Entry 5LFK (X-ray diffraction, 3.09 A resolution); this record covers chains A and B.

Chain A:
Name: Sensor histidine kinase CpxA
Organism: Escherichia coli
Notes: EC 2.7.13.3
UniProtKB: P0AE82 (CPXA_ECOLI); residues 188-457 here = UniProt positions 188-457
Amino-acid sequence (298 residues; numbered 160 to 457; the number before each row is that of its first residue):
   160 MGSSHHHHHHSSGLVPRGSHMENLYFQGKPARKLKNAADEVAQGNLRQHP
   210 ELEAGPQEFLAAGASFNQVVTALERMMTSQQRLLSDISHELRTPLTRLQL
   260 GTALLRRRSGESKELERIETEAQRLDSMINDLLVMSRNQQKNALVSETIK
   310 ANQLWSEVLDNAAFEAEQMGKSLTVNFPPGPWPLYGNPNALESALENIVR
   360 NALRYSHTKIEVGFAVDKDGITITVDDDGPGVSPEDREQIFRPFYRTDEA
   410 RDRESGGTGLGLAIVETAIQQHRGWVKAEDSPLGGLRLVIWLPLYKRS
Unresolved in the structure: 160-212, 456-457
Differences from the reference sequence: initiating methionine (160); expression tag (161-187); engineered mutation Val228 (Met in P0AE82)
Small-molecule neighbours: ATP (adenosine-5'-triphosphate): Asn360, Ala361, Tyr364, Asp386, Pro389, Gly390, Val391, Ile399, Tyr404, Arg405, Thr406, Ala409, Gly416, Thr417, Gly418, Leu419, Gly420, Leu421, Ala422, Leu445
Curated features (UniProtKB/Swiss-Prot):
  - active site: His248 (Nucleophile)
  - binding site (ATP): His248 to Arg251, Arg359 to Tyr364, Asp386, Arg405, Thr406, Gly416 to Leu421
  - modified residue: His248 (Phosphohistidine)
  - mutagenesis: Ala197 (A197V: Slight decrease in response to excess periplasmic protein), Asn204 (N204Y: 80% decrease in response to excess periplasmic protein), Gly222 (G222D: 90% decrease in response to excess periplasmic protein; G222R: 75% decrease in response to excess periplasmic protein), Thr252 (T252P: In cpxA101; a cpxA gain of function mutant, decreased autophosphorylation, decreased phosphotransfer to CpxR, loss of phosphatase activity, responds to periplasmic protein overproduction), Asn356 (N356Y: Nearly complete loss of response to excess periplasmic protein)

Chain B:
Name: Sensor histidine kinase CpxA
Organism: Escherichia coli
Notes: EC 2.7.13.3
UniProtKB: P0AE82 (CPXA_ECOLI); numbering as in UniProt (aligned over 188-457)
Amino-acid sequence (298 residues; each row starts with the number of its first residue):
   160 MGSSHHHHHHSSGLVPRGSHMENLYFQGKPARKLKNAADEVAQGNLRQHP
   210 ELEAGPQEFLAAGASFNQVVTALERMMTSQQRLLSDISHELRTPLTRLQL
   260 GTALLRRRSGESKELERIETEAQRLDSMINDLLVMSRNQQKNALVSETIK
   310 ANQLWSEVLDNAAFEAEQMGKSLTVNFPPGPWPLYGNPNALESALENIVR
   360 NALRYSHTKIEVGFAVDKDGITITVDDDGPGVSPEDREQIFRPFYRTDEA
   410 RDRESGGTGLGLAIVETAIQQHRGWVKAEDSPLGGLRLVIWLPLYKRS
Unresolved in the structure: 160-215, 299-302, 456-457
Differences from the reference sequence: initiating methionine (160); expression tag (161-187); engineered mutation Val228 (Met in P0AE82)
Modified positions: His248 (N1-phosphonohistidine; NEP)
Bound ions: Mg2+: Asn360 (together with ATP)
Small-molecule neighbours: ATP (adenosine-5'-triphosphate): Asn360, Ala361, Arg363, Tyr364, Asp386, Pro389, Gly390, Val391, Ile399, Tyr404, Arg405, Thr406, Ala409, Arg412, Gly416, Thr417, Gly418, Leu419, Gly420, Leu421, Ala422, Leu445, Leu447
Curated features (UniProtKB/Swiss-Prot):
  - active site: His248 (Nucleophile)
  - binding site (ATP): His248 to Arg251, Arg359 to Tyr364, Asp386, Arg405, Thr406, Gly416 to Leu421
  - modified residue: His248 (Phosphohistidine)
  - mutagenesis: Ala197 (A197V: Slight decrease in response to excess periplasmic protein), Asn204 (N204Y: 80% decrease in response to excess periplasmic protein), Gly222 (G222D: 90% decrease in response to excess periplasmic protein; G222R: 75% decrease in response to excess periplasmic protein), Thr252 (T252P: In cpxA101; a cpxA gain of function mutant, decreased autophosphorylation, decreased phosphotransfer to CpxR, loss of phosphatase activity, responds to periplasmic protein overproduction), Asn356 (N356Y: Nearly complete loss of response to excess periplasmic protein)

Interface between chain A and chain B:
Pairs across the interface (107; chain A residue first):
  Ala213(A) - Gln298(B)
  Gly214(A) - Gln298(B)  hydrogen bond (backbone-side chain)
  Pro215(A) - Met236(B)
  Gln216(A) - Met236(B)
  Leu219(A) - Phe218(B)  hydrophobic
  Leu219(A) - Leu232(B)  hydrophobic
  Phe225(A) - Glu217(B)
  Phe225(A) - Phe218(B)  hydrophobic
  Val228(A) - Phe218(B)  hydrophobic
  Leu232(A) - Met235(B)  hydrophobic
  Met235(A) - Met236(B)
  Met235(A) - Gln298(B)
  Gln239(A) - Gln239(B)
  Gln239(A) - Gln240(B)
  Gln239(A) - Leu243(B)
  Gln239(A) - Ser295(B)
  Gln240(A) - Gln239(B)
  Leu242(A) - Leu243(B)  hydrophobic
  Leu242(A) - Met294(B)
  Leu242(A) - Ser295(B)
  Leu243(A) - Leu291(B)  hydrophobic
  Ser244(A) - Leu419(B)
  Asp245(A) - Ile423(B)
  Ile246(A) - Met287(B)
  Ile246(A) - Leu291(B)  hydrophobic
  His248(A) - Asn356(B)
  His248(A) - Thr417(B)
  His248(A) - Leu419(B)
  His248(A) - Gly420(B)
  His248(A) - Ile423(B)
  Glu249(A) - Met287(B)
  Glu249(A) - Ser352(B)  hydrogen bond
  Glu249(A) - Asn356(B)  hydrogen bond
  Glu249(A) - Ile423(B)
  Leu250(A) - Leu284(B)
  Leu250(A) - Met287(B)
  Thr252(A) - Glu355(B)
  Thr252(A) - Arg359(B)  hydrogen bond
  Pro253(A) - Glu280(B)
  Pro253(A) - Arg283(B)
  Pro253(A) - Leu284(B)  hydrophobic
  Leu254(A) - Leu284(B)  hydrophobic
  Arg256(A) - Arg276(B)
  Arg256(A) - Glu280(B)  salt bridge
  Arg256(A) - Arg283(B)
  Arg256(A) - Asn320(B)
  Arg256(A) - Glu355(B)  salt bridge
  Leu257(A) - Leu257(B)  hydrophobic
  Leu257(A) - Ile277(B)  hydrophobic
  Leu257(A) - Glu280(B)
  Leu257(A) - Ala281(B)
  Leu259(A) - Gln327(B)
  Gly260(A) - Glu273(B)
  Gly260(A) - Ile277(B)
  Thr261(A) - Ile277(B)
  Leu263(A) - Glu273(B)
  Leu263(A) - Gln327(B)
  Leu264(A) - Leu264(B)  hydrophobic
  Leu264(A) - Glu273(B)
  Arg267(A) - Glu273(B)  salt bridge
  Ser271(A) - Arg267(B)  hydrogen bond
  Glu273(A) - Gly260(B)
  Glu273(A) - Leu263(B)
  Glu273(A) - Leu264(B)
  Glu273(A) - Arg267(B)  salt bridge
  Arg276(A) - Arg256(B)
  Ile277(A) - Leu257(B)
  Ile277(A) - Gly260(B)
  Ile277(A) - Thr261(B)
  Ile277(A) - Ile277(B)  hydrophobic
  Glu280(A) - Pro253(B)
  Glu280(A) - Arg256(B)
  Glu280(A) - Leu257(B)
  Ala281(A) - Leu257(B)
  Leu284(A) - Leu250(B)
  Leu284(A) - Pro253(B)  hydrophobic
  Leu284(A) - Leu254(B)  hydrophobic
  Met287(A) - Glu249(B)
  Met287(A) - Leu250(B)  hydrophobic
  Leu291(A) - Ile246(B)  hydrophobic
  Arg296(A) - Phe403(B)
  Gln299(A) - Phe403(B)
  Lys377(A) - Ala220(B)
  Asp378(A) - Ala220(B)
  Asp378(A) - Gly222(B)
  Arg401(A) - His248(B)
  Arg401(A) - Glu249(B)  salt bridge
  Pro402(A) - Leu242(B)  hydrophobic
  Pro402(A) - Ile246(B)  hydrophobic
  Pro402(A) - Glu249(B)
  Phe403(A) - Glu249(B)
  Thr426(A) - Ser238(B)  hydrogen bond (backbone-side chain)
  Thr426(A) - Gln239(B)
  Thr426(A) - Leu242(B)
  Gln429(A) - Arg234(B)
  Gln429(A) - Met235(B)
  Gln429(A) - Ser238(B)
  Gln429(A) - Arg241(B)  hydrogen bond
  Gln430(A) - Met235(B)
  Gln430(A) - Ser238(B)
  Gln430(A) - Gln239(B)  hydrogen bond
  Arg432(A) - Phe218(B)  hydrogen bond (side chain-backbone)
  Arg432(A) - Leu219(B)
  Arg432(A) - Arg234(B)
  Arg432(A) - Met235(B)
  Gly433(A) - Arg234(B)  hydrogen bond (backbone-side chain)
  Trp434(A) - Arg234(B)
Interface residues without a listed pair, chain A (62 interface residues in all): Arg251, Thr255, Leu274, Arg283, Ile288, Leu292, Ala422, Glu425, Pro452, Leu453
Interface residues without a listed pair, chain B (58 interface residues in all): Asp245, Ser271, Ile288, Asp290, Phe323, Glu324, Gly416

Overview:
62 residues of chain A face 58 of chain B across their interface; the contacts include 10 hydrogen bonds and 5
salt bridges. Polar contacts include Arg256(A)-Glu280(B), Arg256(A)-Glu355(B) and Arg267(A)-Glu273(B). One ATP
molecule is bound between chain A and chain B.
Here chain A is Sensor histidine kinase CpxA and chain B is Sensor histidine kinase CpxA, both from
Escherichia coli. Entry 5LFK (Crystal structure of CpxAHDC (hemiphosphorylated form)) was determined by X-ray
diffraction together with 4UHJ and 4UHK from the same study.
